Entry 7CBM (electron microscopy, 3.20 A resolution); this record covers chains H and S of the 40 polymer chains in the assembly.

Chain H (and S):
Protein: Flagellar basal-body rod protein FlgG
Source organism: Salmonella typhimurium (strain LT2 / SGSC1412 / ATCC 700720)
Notes: chain S of this document is another copy of the same molecule, construct and numbering; everything in this record applies to it too
Reference sequence: P0A1J3 (FLGG_SALTY); residue numbers follow UniProt; this construct covers 1-260
Sequence (260 residues; numbered 1 to 260; the number before each row is that of its first residue):
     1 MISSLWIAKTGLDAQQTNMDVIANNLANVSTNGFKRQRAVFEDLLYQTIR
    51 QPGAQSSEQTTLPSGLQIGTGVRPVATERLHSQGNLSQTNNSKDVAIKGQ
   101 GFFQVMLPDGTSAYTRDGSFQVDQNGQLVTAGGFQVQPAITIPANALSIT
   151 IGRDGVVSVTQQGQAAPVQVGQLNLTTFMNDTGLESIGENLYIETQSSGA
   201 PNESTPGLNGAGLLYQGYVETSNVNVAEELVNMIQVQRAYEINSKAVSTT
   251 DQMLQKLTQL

How chain H and chain S interact:
Pairs across the interface (23; chain H residue first):
  Met1(H) - Val29(S)  hydrophobic
  Met1(H) - Val224(S)
  Met1(H) - Val226(S)  hydrophobic
  Ser3(H) - Asn85(S)
  Trp6(H) - Asn85(S)
  Trp6(H) - Ser87(S)
  Trp6(H) - Thr221(S)
  Asp13(H) - Gln88(S)
  Leu44(H) - Tyr215(S)  hydrophobic
  Leu45(H) - Gln83(S)
  Leu45(H) - Leu86(S)  hydrophobic
  Leu45(H) - Lys98(S)
  Gln47(H) - Gln83(S)  hydrogen bond (side chain-backbone)
  Gln47(H) - Gly84(S)
  Thr70(H) - Leu86(S)
  Arg73(H) - Tyr218(S)
  Asp109(H) - Gln162(S)  hydrogen bond
  Thr111(H) - Gly163(S)
  Glu194(H) - Ala165(S)
  Thr195(H) - Ala165(S)
  Gln196(H) - Ala165(S)
  Gln196(H) - Pro167(S)
  Leu257(H) - Ala227(S)  hydrophobic
Other interface residues (no listed pair), chain H (18 interface residues in all): Ile7, Thr10, Leu254
Other interface residues (no listed pair), chain S (20 interface residues in all): Ala166, Leu230

In short:
The interface between chain H and chain S involves 18 residues on one side and 20 on the other, with 2
hydrogen bonds. Among the polar pairs are Gln47(H)-Gln83(S) and Asp109(H)-Gln162(S).
Both chains are Flagellar basal-body rod protein FlgG (Salmonella typhimurium (strain LT2 / SGSC1412 / ATCC
700720)). Entry 7CBM (Cryo-EM structure of the flagellar distal rod with partial hook from Salmonella) was
determined by electron microscopy (same publication as 7CBL, 7CG0, 7CG4, 7CGO, 7E80, 7E81 and 7E82).
